Entry 4FEG (X-ray diffraction, 1.09 A resolution); this record covers chains A and B.

# Chain A (and B)
Molecule: Pyruvate oxidase
From: Lactobacillus plantarum
Notes: EC 1.2.3.3; chain B of this document is another copy of the same molecule, construct and numbering; everything in this record applies to it too
UniProt: C6VNC6 (C6VNC6_LACPJ); residues 1-603 here = UniProt positions 1-603
Chain sequence (603 residues; numbered 1 to 603; the number before each row is that of its first residue):
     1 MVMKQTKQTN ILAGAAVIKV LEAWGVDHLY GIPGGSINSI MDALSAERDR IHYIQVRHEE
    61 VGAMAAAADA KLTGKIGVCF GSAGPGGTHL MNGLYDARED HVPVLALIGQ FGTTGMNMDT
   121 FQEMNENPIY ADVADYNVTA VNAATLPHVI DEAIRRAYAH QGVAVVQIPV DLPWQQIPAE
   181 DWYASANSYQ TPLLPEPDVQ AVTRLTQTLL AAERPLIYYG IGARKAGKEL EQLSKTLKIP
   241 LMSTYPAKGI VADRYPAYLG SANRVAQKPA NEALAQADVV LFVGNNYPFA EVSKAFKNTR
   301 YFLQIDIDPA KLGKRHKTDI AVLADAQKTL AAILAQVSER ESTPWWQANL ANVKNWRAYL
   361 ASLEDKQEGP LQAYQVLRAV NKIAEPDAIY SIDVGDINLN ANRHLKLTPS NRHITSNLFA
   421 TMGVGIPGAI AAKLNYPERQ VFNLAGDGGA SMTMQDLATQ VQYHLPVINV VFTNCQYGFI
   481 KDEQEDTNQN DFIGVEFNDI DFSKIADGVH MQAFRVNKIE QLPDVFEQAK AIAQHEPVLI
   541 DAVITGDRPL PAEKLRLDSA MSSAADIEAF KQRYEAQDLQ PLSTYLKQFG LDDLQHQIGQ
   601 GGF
Not modelled in the structure: 1-8, 592-603
Ion coordination: Mg2+: Asp447, Asn474, Gln476 (together with 2-hydroxyethylthiamin diphosphate)
Residues lining bound ligands:
  - FAD (flavin-adenine dinucleotide): His101, Phe121, Gly220, Ile221, Gly222, Ser243, Thr244, Tyr245, Pro246, Ser261, Ala262, Asn263, Arg264, Val265, Gly284, Asn285, Asn286, Tyr287, Pro288, Phe289, Ile305, Asp306, Ile307, Asp308, Lys311, Ala324, Asp325, Ala326, Val394, Gly395, Asn398, Thr415, Ser416, Asn417, Leu418, Ala420, Phe479
  - pyruvic acid (PYR), molecule 1: Phe121, Asn263, Arg264, Val265, Phe289, Phe479, Glu483
  - pyruvic acid (PYR), molecule 2: Leu555, Arg556, Leu557, Asp558, Met561, Ser562, Pro581
  - 2-hydroxyethylthiamin diphosphate (TDM; 2-[(2E)-3-[(4-amino-2-methylpyrimidin-5-yl)methyl]-2-(1-hydroxyethylidene)-4-methyl-2,3-dihydro-1,3-thiazol-5-yl]ethyl trihydrogen diphosphate): Ile32, Pro33, Glu59, Ser82, Pro85, Gly86, His89, Asn92, Phe121, Gln122, Val394, Gly395, Asp396, Ile397, Ala420, Thr421, Met422, Gly446, Asp447, Gly448, Gly449, Met452, Asn474, Gln476, Tyr477, Gly478, Phe479, Ile480
What the authors report for this chain:
  - binding site for phosphate ion: Gly35, Ser36, Ser82, Gln122
  - binding site for 2-hydroxyethylthiamin diphosphate: Glu59, Ala420

# Chain A / chain B interface
Residue-residue contacts (58; chain A residue first):
  His148(A) - Lys314(B)
  Glu152(A) - Lys314(B)  salt bridge
  Arg155(A) - Pro309(B)
  Arg155(A) - Ala310(B)  hydrogen bond (side chain-backbone)
  Arg155(A) - Leu312(B)
  Arg155(A) - Lys314(B)
  Ala159(A) - Ala310(B)
  Tyr183(A) - Gly313(B)  hydrogen bond (side chain-backbone)
  Tyr183(A) - Lys314(B)  hydrogen bond (side chain-backbone)
  Tyr183(A) - Arg315(B)
  Tyr183(A) - His316(B)  hydrogen bond (side chain-backbone)
  Tyr183(A) - Lys317(B)
  Ser185(A) - Leu312(B)
  Ser185(A) - Gly313(B)
  Asn187(A) - Thr318(B)
  Ser188(A) - Leu312(B)
  Ser188(A) - Gly313(B)
  Ser188(A) - Thr318(B)
  Ser188(A) - Ala321(B)
  Gln190(A) - Pro309(B)
  Gln190(A) - Leu312(B)
  Gln190(A) - Leu323(B)
  Thr191(A) - Leu323(B)
  Leu193(A) - Leu323(B)
  Leu194(A) - Pro195(B)
  Pro195(A) - Pro192(B)  hydrophobic
  Pro195(A) - Leu193(B)
  Glu196(A) - Leu193(B)  hydrogen bond (backbone-backbone)
  Glu196(A) - Pro195(B)
  Asp198(A) - Leu193(B)
  Glu291(A) - His148(B)
  Pro309(A) - Arg155(B)
  Pro309(A) - Ala159(B)  hydrophobic
  Ala310(A) - Arg155(B)  hydrogen bond (backbone-side chain)
  Ala310(A) - Ala159(B)  hydrophobic
  Leu312(A) - Arg155(B)
  Leu312(A) - Ser185(B)
  Leu312(A) - Ser188(B)
  Leu312(A) - Gln190(B)
  Gly313(A) - Tyr183(B)  hydrogen bond (backbone-side chain)
  Gly313(A) - Ser185(B)
  Gly313(A) - Ser188(B)
  Lys314(A) - His148(B)
  Lys314(A) - Glu152(B)  salt bridge
  Lys314(A) - Arg155(B)
  Lys314(A) - Tyr183(B)  hydrogen bond (backbone-side chain)
  Arg315(A) - Tyr183(B)
  His316(A) - Tyr183(B)  hydrogen bond (backbone-side chain)
  Lys317(A) - Tyr183(B)
  Lys317(A) - Ala184(B)  hydrogen bond (side chain-backbone)
  Lys317(A) - Asn187(B)  hydrogen bond
  Thr318(A) - Asn187(B)  hydrogen bond (backbone-side chain)
  Thr318(A) - Ser188(B)  hydrogen bond
  Ala321(A) - Ser188(B)
  Ala321(A) - Gln190(B)  hydrogen bond (backbone-side chain)
  Val322(A) - Gln190(B)
  Leu323(A) - Gln190(B)  hydrogen bond (backbone-side chain)
  Leu323(A) - Pro192(B)
Interface residues without a listed pair, chain A (32 interface residues in all): His160, Tyr189, Pro192, Pro197
Interface residues without a listed pair, chain B (30 interface residues in all): His160, Thr191, Leu194, Glu291, Ile307, Ala324

# In short
32 residues of chain A and 30 residues of chain B are in contact; the contacts include 15 hydrogen bonds and 2
salt bridges. Polar pairs include Glu152(A)-Lys314(B), Arg155(A)-Ala310(B) and Tyr183(A)-Gly313(B). From the
paper: a binding site for phosphate ion at Gly35(A), Ser36(A) and Ser82(A) among others; a binding site for
2-hydroxyethylthiamin diphosphate at Glu59(A) and Ala420(A).
Chain A and chain B are both Pyruvate oxidase (Lactobacillus plantarum); the structure, High-resolution
structure of pyruvate oxidase in complex with reaction intermediate 2-hydroxyethyl-thiamin diphosphate
carbanion-enamine, crystal A, was determined by X-ray diffraction (same publication as 4FEE).
